Entry 4KLG (X-ray diffraction, 1.70 A resolution); this record covers chains P and A of the 4 polymer chains in the assembly.

Chain P:
Molecule: 11-nt DNA strand
Sequence (11 nucleotides; numbered 1 to 11; the number before each row is that of its first residue):
     1 GCTGATGCGC C
Ion coordination: Na+ site 1: DG9 (shared with Thr101(A), Val103(A), Ile106(A) of chain A); Na+ site 2: DC10, DC11 (shared with Asp190(A), Asp192(A), Asp256(A) of chain A); Mg2+ site 1: DC11 (together with pyrophosphate)

Chain A:
Name: DNA polymerase beta
Source organism: Homo sapiens
Notes: EC 2.7.7.7, 4.2.99.-
Reference sequence: P06746 (DPOLB_HUMAN); residues 1-335 here = UniProt positions 1-335
Chain sequence (335 residues; row label = number of the first residue in the row):
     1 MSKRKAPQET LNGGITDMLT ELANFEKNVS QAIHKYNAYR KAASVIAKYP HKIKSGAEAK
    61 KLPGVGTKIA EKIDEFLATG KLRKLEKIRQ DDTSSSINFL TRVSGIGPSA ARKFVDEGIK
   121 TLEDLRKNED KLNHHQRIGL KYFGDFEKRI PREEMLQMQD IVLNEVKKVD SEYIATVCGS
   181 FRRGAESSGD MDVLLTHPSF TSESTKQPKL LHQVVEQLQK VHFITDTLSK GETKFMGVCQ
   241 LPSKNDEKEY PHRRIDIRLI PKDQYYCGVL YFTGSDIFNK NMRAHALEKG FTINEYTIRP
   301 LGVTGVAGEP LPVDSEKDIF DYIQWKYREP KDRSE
Not modelled in the structure: 1-9
Ion coordination: Na+ site 1: Lys60, Leu62, Val65 (shared with 1 residue of chain D); Na+ site 2: Thr101, Val103, Ile106 (shared with DG9(P) of chain P); Na+ site 3: Asp190, Asp192, Asp256 (shared with DC10(P), DC11(P) of chain P); Mg2+: Asp190, Asp192 (together with pyrophosphate) (shared with DC11(P) of chain P)
Residues lining bound ligands: pyrophosphate (PPV): Arg149, Gly179, Ser180, Arg183, Ser187, Ser188, Gly189, Asp190, Asp192, Ser275
Swiss-Prot annotation at these positions:
  - region: Arg183 to Asp192 (DNA-binding)
  - active site: Lys72 (Nucleophile)
  - binding site (K(+)): Lys60, Leu62, Val65, Thr101, Val103, Ile106
  - binding site (Na(+)): Lys60, Leu62, Val65, Thr101, Val103, Ile106
  - binding site (dATP): Arg149, Ser180, Arg183, Gly189, Asp190
  - binding site (dCTP): Arg149, Ser180, Arg183, Gly189, Asp190
  - binding site (dGTP): Arg149, Ser180, Arg183, Gly189, Asp190, Asp192
  - binding site (dTTP): Arg149, Ser180, Arg183, Gly189, Asp190
  - binding site (Mg(2+)): Asp190, Asp192, Asp256
  - modified residue: Lys72 (N6-acetyllysine), Arg83 (Omega-N-methylarginine), Arg152 (Omega-N-methylarginine)
  - cross-link (Glycyl lysine isopeptide (Lys-Gly)): Lys41 (interchain with G-Cter in ubiquitin), Lys61 (interchain with G-Cter in ubiquitin), Lys81 (interchain with G-Cter in ubiquitin)
  - natural variant: Leu22 (L22P: Found in a gastric cancer sample; uncertain significance), Tyr39 (Y39C: Found in a gastric cancer sample; uncertain significance), Gly118 (G118V: Decreased DNA-directed DNA polymerase activity), Arg137 (R137Q: Decreased function in base-excision repair), Arg149 (R149I: Decreased DNA-directed DNA polymerase activity), Asp160 (D160N: Found in a gastric cancer sample; uncertain significance), Cys239 (C239R: Found in a gastric cancer sample; uncertain significance), Lys289 (K289M: Found in a colon cancer sample; uncertain significance), Asn294 (N294D: Found in a gastric cancer sample; uncertain significance), Glu295 (E295K: Found in a gastric cancer sample; uncertain significance)
  - mutagenesis: Phe25 (F25W: No effect on 5'-dRP lyase activity. Decreased ssDNA binding), His34 (H34G: Decreased 5'-dRP lyase activity. Decreased ssDNA binding), Lys35 (K35A: Decreased 5'-dRP lyase activity. Decreased ssDNA binding. Loss of 5'-dRP lyase activity; when associated with A-68 and A-72. Decreased ssDNA binding; when associated with A-68 and A-72 ...), Tyr39 (Y39F: No effect on 5'-dRP lyase activity; Y39Q: Abolishes DNA polymerase and 5'-dRP lyase activity), Lys41 (K41R: Abolishes ubiquitination; when associated with R-61 and R-81), Lys60 (K60A: Decreased 5'-dRP lyase activity. Decreased ssDNA binding), Lys61 (K61R: Abolishes ubiquitination; when associated with R-41 and R-81), Lys68 (K68A: No effect on 5'-dRP lyase activity. Decreased ssDNA binding. Loss of 5'-dRP lyase activity; when associated with A-35 and A-72. Decreased ssDNA binding; when associated with A-35 and A-72 ...), Glu71 (E71Q: No effect on 5'-dRP lyase activity. No effect on structure shown by circular dichroism. No effect on ssDNA binding), Lys72 (K72A: Severely reduced 5'-dRP lyase activity. Does not affect ssDNA binding. Loss of 5'-dRP lyase activity; when associated with A-35 and A-68. Decreased ssDNA binding ...), Glu75 (E75A: Slightly decreased 5'-dRP lyase activity. Decreased ssDNA binding. No effect on structure shown by circular dichroism), Lys81 (K81R: Abolishes ubiquitination; when associated with R-41 and R-61), 5 further mutagenesis entries in UniProt

How chain P and chain A interact:
Residue-residue contacts (28):
  DG7(P) - Ser109(A)  phosphate contact
  DC8(P) - Gly105(A)  phosphate contact
  DC8(P) - Gly107(A)  hydrogen bond to the phosphate
  DC8(P) - Pro108(A)  phosphate contact
  DC8(P) - Ser109(A)  hydrogen bond to the phosphate
  DC8(P) - Ala110(A)  hydrogen bond to the phosphate
  DG9(P) - Val103(A)  phosphate contact
  DG9(P) - Ser104(A)  phosphate contact
  DG9(P) - Gly105(A)  hydrogen bond to the phosphate
  DG9(P) - Ile106(A)  phosphate contact
  DG9(P) - His135(A)  sugar contact
  DG9(P) - Arg254(A)  phosphate contact
  DC10(P) - Asp192(A)  phosphate contact
  DC10(P) - Met236(A)  sugar contact
  DC10(P) - Arg254(A)  salt bridge to the phosphate
  DC10(P) - Asp256(A)  sugar contact
  DC10(P) - Tyr271(A)  hydrogen bond to the base
  DC11(P) - Gly179(A)  phosphate contact
  DC11(P) - Arg183(A)  hydrogen bond to the phosphate
  DC11(P) - Asp190(A)  phosphate contact
  DC11(P) - Asp192(A)  phosphate contact
  DC11(P) - Tyr271(A)  base contact
  DC11(P) - Phe272(A)  sugar contact
  DC11(P) - Thr273(A)  phosphate contact
  DC11(P) - Gly274(A)  phosphate contact
  DC11(P) - Ser275(A)  phosphate contact
  DC11(P) - Asp276(A)  base contact
  DC11(P) - Asn279(A)  hydrogen bond to the base

In short:
Chain P and chain A form an interface of 5 and 23 residues respectively, with 7 hydrogen bonds and 1 salt
bridge. Polar pairs include DC10(P)-Tyr271(A), DC11(P)-Asn279(A) and DC8(P)-Gly107(A). Ligands of chain A:
pyrophosphate.
Chain P is an 11-nt DNA strand and chain A is DNA polymerase beta (Homo sapiens); the structure, DNA
polymerase beta matched product complex with Mg2+, 40 s, was determined by X-ray diffraction together with
4KLD, 4KLE, 4KLF, 4KLH, 4KLI, 4KLJ and 8 further entries from the same study.
